PDB entry 7PKI | X-ray diffraction, 2.94 A resolution | chains A and E

Chain A:
Molecule: Processed angiotensin-converting enzyme 2
Organism: Homo sapiens
UniProtKB: Q9BYF1 (ACE2_HUMAN); residue numbers follow UniProt; this construct covers 19-614
Chain sequence (596 residues; numbered 19 to 614; the number before each row is that of its first residue):
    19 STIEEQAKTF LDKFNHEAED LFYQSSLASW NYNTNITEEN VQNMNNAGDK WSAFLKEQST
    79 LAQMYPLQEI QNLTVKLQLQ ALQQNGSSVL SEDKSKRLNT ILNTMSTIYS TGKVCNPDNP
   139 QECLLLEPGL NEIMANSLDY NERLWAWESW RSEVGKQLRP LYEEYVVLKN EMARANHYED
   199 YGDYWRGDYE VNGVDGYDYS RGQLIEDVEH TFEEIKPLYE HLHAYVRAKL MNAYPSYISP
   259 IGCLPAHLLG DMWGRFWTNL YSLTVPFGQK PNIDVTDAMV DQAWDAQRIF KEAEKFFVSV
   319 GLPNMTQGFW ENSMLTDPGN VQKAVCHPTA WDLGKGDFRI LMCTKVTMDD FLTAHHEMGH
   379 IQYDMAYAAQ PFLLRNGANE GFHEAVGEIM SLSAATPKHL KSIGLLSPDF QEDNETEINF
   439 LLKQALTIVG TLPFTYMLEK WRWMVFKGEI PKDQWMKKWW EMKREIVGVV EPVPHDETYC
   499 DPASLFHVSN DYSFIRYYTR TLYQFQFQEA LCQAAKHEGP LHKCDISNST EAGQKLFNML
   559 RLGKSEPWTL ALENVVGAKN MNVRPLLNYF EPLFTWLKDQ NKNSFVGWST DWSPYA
UniProt features mapped onto this chain:
  - region (Interaction with SARS-CoV spike glycoprotein): D30 to Y41, M82 to P84, K353 to R357
  - active site: E375 (Proton acceptor), H505 (Proton donor)
  - binding site (chloride): R169, W477, K481
  - binding site (substrate): R273, H345, P346, Y515
  - binding site (Zn(2+)): H374, H378, E402
  - glycosylation (N-linked (GlcNAc...) asparagine): N53, N90, N103, N322, N432, N546
  - mutagenesis: S19 (S19P: Increases slightly the interaction with RBD domain of SARS-CoV-2 spike protein), Q24 to K26 (Slightly inhibits interaction with SARS-CoV spike glycoprotein), Q24 (Q24T: Increases slightly the interaction with RBD domain of SARS-CoV-2 spike protein), A25 (A25V: Increases slightly the interaction with RBD domain of SARS-CoV-2 spike protein), T27 (T27Y: Increases slightly the interaction with RBD domain of SARS-CoV-2 spike protein. In sACE2.v2.2; increases interaction with RBD domain of SARS-CoV-2 spike protein ...), L29 (L29F: Increases slightly the interaction with RBD domain of SARS-CoV-2 spike protein), K31 (K31D: Abolishes interaction with SARS-CoV spike glycoprotein; K31Y: Increases slightly the interaction with RBD domain of SARS-CoV-2 spike protein), N33 (N33D: Increases slightly the interaction with RBD domain of SARS-CoV-2 spike protein), H34 (H34A: Increases slightly the interaction with RBD domain of SARS-CoV-2 spike protein), E37 (E37A: No effect on interaction with SARS-CoV spike glycoprotein), D38 (D38A: No effect on interaction with SARS-CoV spike glycoprotein), L39 (L39R: Increases slightly the interaction with RBD domain of SARS-CoV-2 spike protein), 48 further mutagenesis entries in UniProt
Disulfide bonds: C133-C141, C344-C361, C530-C542
Covalent attachments: N-acetylglucosamine (NAG) linked to N53, N90, N322, N432, N546
Ligand contacts: Zn2+ (ZN): R273, H345, P346, H374, E375, E402, H505, Y515

Chain E:
Molecule: BANAL 236 coronavirus spike receptor-binding domain
Chain sequence (197 residues; numbered 328 to 524; the number before each row is that of its first residue):
   328 ITNLCPFGEV FNATTFASVY AWNRKRISNC VADYSVLYNS TSFSTFKCYG VSPTKLNDLC
   388 FTNVYADSFV VRGDEVRQIA PGQTGKIADY NYKLPDDFTG CVIAWNSNNL DSKVGGNYNY
   448 LYRLFRKSNL KPFERDISTE IYQAGSTPCN GVEGFNCYFP LKSYGFHPTN GVGYQPYRVV
   508 VLSFELLNAP ATVCGPK
Disulfide bonds: C332-C357, C375-C428, C387-C521, C476-C484
Covalent attachments: N-acetylglucosamine (NAG) linked to N339, N366

How chain A and chain E interact:
Contacting residue pairs (44):
  S19(A) - A471(E)  hydrogen bond (backbone-backbone)
  S19(A) - S473(E)
  Q24(A) - A471(E)
  Q24(A) - G472(E)
  Q24(A) - S473(E)
  Q24(A) - N483(E)  hydrogen bond
  T27(A) - F452(E)
  T27(A) - Y469(E)
  T27(A) - A471(E)
  T27(A) - Y485(E)
  F28(A) - Y485(E)
  D30(A) - K413(E)  salt bridge
  D30(A) - L451(E)
  D30(A) - F452(E)
  K31(A) - F452(E)
  K31(A) - Y485(E)
  K31(A) - K489(E)
  H34(A) - Y449(E)  hydrogen bond
  H34(A) - L451(E)
  E35(A) - K489(E)  salt bridge
  E37(A) - Y501(E)  hydrogen bond
  D38(A) - Y445(E)  hydrogen bond
  D38(A) - H494(E)  salt bridge
  Y41(A) - H494(E)
  Y41(A) - T496(E)  hydrogen bond
  Y41(A) - N497(E)
  Q42(A) - Y445(E)  hydrogen bond
  L45(A) - T496(E)
  L79(A) - F482(E)  hydrophobic
  M82(A) - F482(E)  hydrophobic
  Y83(A) - F482(E)
  Y83(A) - N483(E)  hydrogen bond
  Y83(A) - Y485(E)  hydrogen bond
  Q325(A) - F370(E)
  N330(A) - T496(E)
  K353(A) - G492(E)  hydrogen bond (side chain-backbone)
  K353(A) - N497(E)
  K353(A) - G498(E)  hydrogen bond (backbone-backbone)
  K353(A) - Y501(E)
  G354(A) - G498(E)
  G354(A) - Y501(E)
  D355(A) - T496(E)
  R357(A) - T496(E)
  R393(A) - Y501(E)

Summary:
Chain A and chain E form an interface of 23 and 20 residues respectively; the contacts include 11 hydrogen
bonds and 3 salt bridges. Polar contacts include D30(A)-K413(E), E35(A)-K489(E) and D38(A)-H494(E). Chain A
binds Zn2+. Covalently linked N-acetylglucosamine: at N53(A), N90(A), N322(A), N432(A) and N546(A).
Chain A is Processed angiotensin-converting enzyme 2 (Homo sapiens) and chain E is BANAL 236 coronavirus spike
receptor-binding domain; the structure, Crystal structure of human ACE2 bound to the spike receptor-binding
domain from a cave bat sarbecovirus ..., was determined by X-ray diffraction.
